Entry 8JFD (X-ray diffraction, 2.30 A resolution); this record covers chains A and B.

[Chain A (and B)]
Protein: Bifunctional dihydrofolate reductase-thymidylate synthase
Organism: Plasmodium falciparum
Notes: engineered mutation(s): N51I, C59R, S108N, I164L; chain B of this document is another copy of the same molecule, construct and numbering; everything in this record applies to it too
UniProtKB: D9N170 (D9N170_PLAFA); residue numbers follow UniProt; this construct covers 1-608
Chain sequence (608 residues; row label = number of the first residue in the row):
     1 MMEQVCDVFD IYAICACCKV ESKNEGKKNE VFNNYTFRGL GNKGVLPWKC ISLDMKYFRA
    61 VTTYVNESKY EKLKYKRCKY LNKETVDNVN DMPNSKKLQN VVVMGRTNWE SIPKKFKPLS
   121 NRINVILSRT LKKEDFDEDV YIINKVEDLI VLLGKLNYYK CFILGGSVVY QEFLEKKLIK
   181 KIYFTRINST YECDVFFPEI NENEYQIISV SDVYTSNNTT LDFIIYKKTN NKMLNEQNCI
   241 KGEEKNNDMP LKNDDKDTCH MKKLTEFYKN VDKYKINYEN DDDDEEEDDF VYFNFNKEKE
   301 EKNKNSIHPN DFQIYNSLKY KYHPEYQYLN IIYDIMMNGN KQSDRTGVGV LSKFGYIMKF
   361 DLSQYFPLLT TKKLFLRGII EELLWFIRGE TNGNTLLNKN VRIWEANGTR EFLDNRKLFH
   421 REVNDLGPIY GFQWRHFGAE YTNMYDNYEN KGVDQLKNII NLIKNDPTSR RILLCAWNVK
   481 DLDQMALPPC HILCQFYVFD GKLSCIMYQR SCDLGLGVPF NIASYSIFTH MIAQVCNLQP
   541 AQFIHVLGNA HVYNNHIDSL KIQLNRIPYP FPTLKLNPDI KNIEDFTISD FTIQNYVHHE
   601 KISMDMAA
Not modelled in the structure: 1, 22-28, 86-96, 230-284, 298-302, 606-608 (chain B: 1-3, 22-28, 88-96, 230-282, 299-302, 605-608)
Small-molecule neighbours:
  - NADPH (NDP; NADPH dihydro-nicotinamide-adenine-dinucleotide phosphate): Cys15, Ala16, Leu40, Gly41, Asn42, Gly44, Val45, Leu46, Trp48, Gly105, Arg106, Thr107, Asn108, Ser111, Leu127, Ser128, Arg129, Thr130, Leu131, Asn144, Lys145, Val146, Leu164, Gly165, Gly166, Ser167, Val168, Val169, Tyr170, Glu172, Val195
  - U8Y (3-[3-[[2,4-bis(azanyl)-6-ethyl-pyrimidin-5-yl]methyl]phenyl]benzoic acid): Ile14, Cys15, Ala16, Leu46, Trp48, Asp54, Met55, Phe58, Arg59, Asn108, Ile112, Pro113, Phe116, Leu119, Arg122, Leu164, Tyr170, Thr185
  - 2'-deoxyuridine 5'-monophosphate (UMP): Arg345, Cys490, His491, Gln509, Arg510, Ser511, Cys512, Asp513, Gly517, Val518, Asn521, His551, Tyr553

[Interface between chain A and chain B]
Residue-residue contacts (165):
  Tyr12(A) - Glu285(B)  hydrogen bond
  Leu53(A) - Phe295(B)
  Leu53(A) - Asn296(B)
  Lys56(A) - Phe295(B)
  Lys56(A) - Asn296(B)
  Tyr57(A) - Tyr292(B)
  Tyr57(A) - Phe293(B)
  Tyr57(A) - Phe295(B)  hydrophobic
  Val61(A) - Tyr292(B)  hydrophobic
  Tyr64(A) - Asp288(B)
  Tyr64(A) - Tyr292(B)  hydrophobic
  Lys69(A) - Asp284(B)
  Lys69(A) - Glu287(B)  salt bridge
  Lys69(A) - Asp288(B)  salt bridge
  Tyr159(A) - Asp288(B)  hydrogen bond
  Lys160(A) - Asp288(B)  salt bridge
  Lys160(A) - Tyr292(B)  hydrogen bond
  Lys180(A) - Glu285(B)  salt bridge
  Lys181(A) - Glu285(B)  salt bridge
  Lys181(A) - Glu286(B)  salt bridge
  Lys181(A) - Asp289(B)  salt bridge
  Tyr183(A) - Asp289(B)  hydrogen bond
  Tyr183(A) - Tyr292(B)
  Ile208(A) - Glu286(B)
  Ser209(A) - Phe293(B)
  Val210(A) - Phe293(B)
  Ser211(A) - Phe293(B)
  Tyr214(A) - Phe295(B)
  Phe223(A) - Phe293(B)
  Phe223(A) - Phe295(B)  hydrophobic
  Ile225(A) - Asp289(B)
  Ile225(A) - Phe293(B)  hydrophobic
  Lys227(A) - Asp283(B)  salt bridge
  Lys227(A) - Glu286(B)  salt bridge
  Glu285(A) - Tyr12(B)  hydrogen bond
  Glu285(A) - Lys69(B)
  Glu285(A) - Lys180(B)  salt bridge
  Glu285(A) - Lys181(B)  salt bridge
  Glu286(A) - Lys181(B)  salt bridge
  Glu286(A) - Ile208(B)
  Glu286(A) - Lys319(B)
  Glu286(A) - Tyr320(B)  hydrogen bond (backbone-side chain)
  Glu287(A) - Lys69(B)  salt bridge
  Asp288(A) - Lys69(B)  salt bridge
  Asp288(A) - Tyr159(B)  hydrogen bond
  Asp288(A) - Lys160(B)  salt bridge
  Asp289(A) - Lys181(B)  salt bridge
  Asp289(A) - Tyr183(B)  hydrogen bond
  Asp289(A) - Ile225(B)
  Asp289(A) - Tyr320(B)
  Phe290(A) - Tyr320(B)
  Phe290(A) - Tyr322(B)
  Tyr292(A) - Tyr57(B)
  Tyr292(A) - Val61(B)  hydrophobic
  Tyr292(A) - Lys160(B)
  Tyr292(A) - Tyr183(B)  hydrophobic
  Phe293(A) - Tyr57(B)
  Phe293(A) - Ser209(B)
  Phe293(A) - Val210(B)
  Phe293(A) - Ser211(B)
  Phe293(A) - Phe223(B)
  Phe293(A) - Ile225(B)  hydrophobic
  Phe293(A) - Tyr322(B)  hydrophobic
  Phe295(A) - Leu53(B)  hydrophobic
  Phe295(A) - Lys56(B)
  Phe295(A) - Tyr57(B)  hydrophobic
  Phe295(A) - Phe223(B)  hydrophobic
  Asn296(A) - Leu53(B)
  Asn296(A) - Lys56(B)  hydrogen bond
  Lys319(A) - Glu286(B)
  Tyr320(A) - Glu286(B)  hydrogen bond (side chain-backbone)
  Tyr320(A) - Phe290(B)
  Tyr322(A) - Phe290(B)
  Tyr322(A) - Phe293(B)  hydrophobic
  Asn340(A) - Tyr497(B)  hydrogen bond
  Asn340(A) - Phe499(B)
  Lys341(A) - Phe499(B)
  Gln342(A) - Tyr497(B)  hydrogen bond
  Gln342(A) - Val498(B)  hydrogen bond (side chain-backbone)
  Gln342(A) - Phe499(B)
  Ser343(A) - Thr468(B)
  Asp344(A) - Arg470(B)  salt bridge
  Arg345(A) - Arg470(B)
  Arg345(A) - Arg471(B)
  Ser352(A) - Tyr497(B)  hydrogen bond
  Phe354(A) - Lys359(B)  hydrogen bond (backbone-side chain)
  Phe354(A) - Gln495(B)
  Phe354(A) - Phe496(B)
  Phe354(A) - Tyr497(B)  hydrophobic
  Phe354(A) - Ser504(B)
  Phe354(A) - Cys505(B)
  Phe354(A) - Ile506(B)  hydrophobic
  Phe354(A) - Ile544(B)
  Gly355(A) - Lys359(B)  hydrogen bond (backbone-side chain)
  Gly355(A) - Ile506(B)
  Tyr356(A) - Ile357(B)
  Ile357(A) - Ile357(B)  hydrophobic
  Lys359(A) - Phe354(B)  hydrogen bond (side chain-backbone)
  Lys359(A) - Gly355(B)  hydrogen bond (side chain-backbone)
  Arg416(A) - Arg471(B)
  Phe437(A) - Asn478(B)
  Phe437(A) - Val479(B)  hydrophobic
  Phe437(A) - Lys480(B)
  Gly438(A) - Lys480(B)
  Val453(A) - Val479(B)  hydrophobic
  Gln455(A) - Val479(B)
  Thr468(A) - Ser343(B)
  Arg470(A) - Asp344(B)
  Arg470(A) - Arg510(B)  hydrogen bond (backbone-side chain)
  Arg470(A) - Ser511(B)  hydrogen bond
  Arg470(A) - Asn549(B)
  Arg470(A) - His551(B)
  Arg470(A) - Tyr553(B)  hydrogen bond
  Arg471(A) - Arg345(B)
  Arg471(A) - Arg416(B)
  Arg471(A) - Pro488(B)
  Arg471(A) - Arg510(B)
  Leu473(A) - Trp477(B)  hydrophobic
  Leu473(A) - Ile492(B)  hydrophobic
  Leu473(A) - Arg510(B)
  Cys475(A) - Trp477(B)
  Cys475(A) - Val479(B)  hydrophobic
  Trp477(A) - Leu473(B)  hydrophobic
  Trp477(A) - Cys475(B)
  Asn478(A) - Phe437(B)
  Val479(A) - Phe437(B)  hydrophobic
  Val479(A) - Val453(B)  hydrophobic
  Val479(A) - Gln455(B)
  Val479(A) - Cys475(B)  hydrophobic
  Lys480(A) - Phe437(B)
  Lys480(A) - Gly438(B)
  Pro488(A) - Arg471(B)
  Ile492(A) - Leu473(B)  hydrophobic
  Ile492(A) - Leu493(B)  hydrophobic
  Leu493(A) - Ile492(B)  hydrophobic
  Leu493(A) - Leu493(B)  hydrophobic
  Gln495(A) - Phe354(B)
  Gln495(A) - Tyr508(B)  hydrogen bond
  Gln495(A) - Arg510(B)  hydrogen bond (side chain-backbone)
  Gln495(A) - Gly548(B)
  Phe496(A) - Phe354(B)
  Tyr497(A) - Asn340(B)  hydrogen bond
  Tyr497(A) - Gln342(B)
  Tyr497(A) - Ser352(B)  hydrogen bond
  Tyr497(A) - Phe354(B)  hydrophobic
  Tyr497(A) - Asn549(B)
  Val498(A) - Gln342(B)  hydrogen bond (backbone-side chain)
  Phe499(A) - Asn340(B)
  Phe499(A) - Lys341(B)
  Phe499(A) - Gln342(B)
  Ile506(A) - Phe354(B)  hydrophobic
  Ile506(A) - Tyr508(B)
  Ile506(A) - Gly548(B)
  Tyr508(A) - Gln495(B)  hydrogen bond
  Tyr508(A) - Ile506(B)
  Arg510(A) - Arg470(B)  hydrogen bond (side chain-backbone)
  Arg510(A) - Arg471(B)
  Arg510(A) - Gln495(B)  hydrogen bond (backbone-side chain)
  Ser511(A) - Arg470(B)  hydrogen bond
  Ile544(A) - Phe354(B)
  Val546(A) - Val546(B)  hydrophobic
  Asn549(A) - Arg470(B)
  Asn549(A) - Tyr497(B)
  His551(A) - Arg470(B)
  Tyr553(A) - Arg470(B)
Other interface residues (no listed pair), chain A (86 interface residues in all): Ala60, Phe162, Val291, Val350, Lys353, Leu487, Ser504, Cys505, Leu547, Gly548
Other interface residues (no listed pair), chain B (87 interface residues in all): Ala60, Tyr64, Phe162, Tyr214, Lys227, Val291, Val350, Lys353, Tyr356, Leu487

[Overview]
86 residues of chain A and 87 residues of chain B are in contact, with 30 hydrogen bonds and 17 salt bridges.
Polar contacts include Lys69(A)-Glu287(B), Lys69(A)-Asp288(B) and Lys160(A)-Asp288(B). Chain A binds NADPH,
2'-deoxyuridine 5'-monophosphate and compound U8Y.
Chain A and chain B are both Bifunctional dihydrofolate reductase-thymidylate synthase (Plasmodium
falciparum); the structure, V1/S quadruple mutant Plasmodium falciparum dihydrofolate reductase-thymidylate
synthase (PfDHFR-TS) complexed with compound 8 (B21594), NADPH and ..., was determined by X-ray diffraction,
deposited together with 8JFB and 8JFC.
